4YJI - chain A; structure by X-ray diffraction, 1.73 A resolution.

Chain A:
Name: Aryl acylamidase
Organism: bacterium CSBL00001
Notes: EC 3.5.1.13
UniProt: C3UWD1 (C3UWD1_9BACT); residues 1-495 here = UniProt positions 1-495
Amino-acid sequence (495 residues; numbered 1 to 495; the number before each row is that of its first residue):
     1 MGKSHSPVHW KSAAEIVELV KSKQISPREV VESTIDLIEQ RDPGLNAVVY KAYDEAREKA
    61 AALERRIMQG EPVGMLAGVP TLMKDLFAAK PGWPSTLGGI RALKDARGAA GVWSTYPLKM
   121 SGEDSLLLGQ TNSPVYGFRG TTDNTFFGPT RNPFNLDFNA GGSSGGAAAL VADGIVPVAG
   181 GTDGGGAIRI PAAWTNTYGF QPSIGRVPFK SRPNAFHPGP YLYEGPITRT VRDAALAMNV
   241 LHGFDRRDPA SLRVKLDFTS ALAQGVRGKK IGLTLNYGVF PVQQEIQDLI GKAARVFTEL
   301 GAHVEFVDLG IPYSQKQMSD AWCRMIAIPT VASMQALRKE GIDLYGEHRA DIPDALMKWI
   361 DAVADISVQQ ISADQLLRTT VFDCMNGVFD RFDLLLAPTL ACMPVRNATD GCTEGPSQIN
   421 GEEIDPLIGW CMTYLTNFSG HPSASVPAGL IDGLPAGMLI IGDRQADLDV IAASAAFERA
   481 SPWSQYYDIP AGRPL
Not modelled in the structure: 1-5
Differences from the reference sequence: engineered mutation A187 (Ser in C3UWD1)
Residues lining bound ligands:
  - 3-cyclohexyl-1-propylsulfonic acid (CXS): L273, R295, T298, V304, E305, F306
  - N-(4-hydroxyphenyl)acetamide (tylenol) (TYL): K84, L86, F87, Y136, G137, R139, G162, S163, T182, D183, G184, G185, G186, A187, I190, L222, W322, I326, I428

Summary:
Chain A binds 3-cyclohexyl-1-propylsulfonic acid and N-(4-hydroxyphenyl)acetamide (tylenol).
Chain A is Aryl acylamidase (bacterium CSBL00001); the structure, The Crystal Structure of a Bacterial Aryl
Acylamidase Belonging to the Amidase signature (AS) enzymes family, was determined by X-ray diffraction,
deposited together with 4YJ6.
